Entry 9K9T (electron microscopy, 2.96 A resolution); this record covers chains A and E of the 5 polymer chains in the assembly.

# Chain A
Protein: DNA polymerase
Organism: Monkeypox virus
Notes: EC 2.7.7.7
Reference sequence: A0A7H0DN44 (DPOL_MONPV); residues 1-1006 here = UniProt positions 1-1006
Amino-acid sequence (1031 residues; each row starts with the number of its first residue; numbers below 1 keep their minus sign (Met-24 is residue -24)):
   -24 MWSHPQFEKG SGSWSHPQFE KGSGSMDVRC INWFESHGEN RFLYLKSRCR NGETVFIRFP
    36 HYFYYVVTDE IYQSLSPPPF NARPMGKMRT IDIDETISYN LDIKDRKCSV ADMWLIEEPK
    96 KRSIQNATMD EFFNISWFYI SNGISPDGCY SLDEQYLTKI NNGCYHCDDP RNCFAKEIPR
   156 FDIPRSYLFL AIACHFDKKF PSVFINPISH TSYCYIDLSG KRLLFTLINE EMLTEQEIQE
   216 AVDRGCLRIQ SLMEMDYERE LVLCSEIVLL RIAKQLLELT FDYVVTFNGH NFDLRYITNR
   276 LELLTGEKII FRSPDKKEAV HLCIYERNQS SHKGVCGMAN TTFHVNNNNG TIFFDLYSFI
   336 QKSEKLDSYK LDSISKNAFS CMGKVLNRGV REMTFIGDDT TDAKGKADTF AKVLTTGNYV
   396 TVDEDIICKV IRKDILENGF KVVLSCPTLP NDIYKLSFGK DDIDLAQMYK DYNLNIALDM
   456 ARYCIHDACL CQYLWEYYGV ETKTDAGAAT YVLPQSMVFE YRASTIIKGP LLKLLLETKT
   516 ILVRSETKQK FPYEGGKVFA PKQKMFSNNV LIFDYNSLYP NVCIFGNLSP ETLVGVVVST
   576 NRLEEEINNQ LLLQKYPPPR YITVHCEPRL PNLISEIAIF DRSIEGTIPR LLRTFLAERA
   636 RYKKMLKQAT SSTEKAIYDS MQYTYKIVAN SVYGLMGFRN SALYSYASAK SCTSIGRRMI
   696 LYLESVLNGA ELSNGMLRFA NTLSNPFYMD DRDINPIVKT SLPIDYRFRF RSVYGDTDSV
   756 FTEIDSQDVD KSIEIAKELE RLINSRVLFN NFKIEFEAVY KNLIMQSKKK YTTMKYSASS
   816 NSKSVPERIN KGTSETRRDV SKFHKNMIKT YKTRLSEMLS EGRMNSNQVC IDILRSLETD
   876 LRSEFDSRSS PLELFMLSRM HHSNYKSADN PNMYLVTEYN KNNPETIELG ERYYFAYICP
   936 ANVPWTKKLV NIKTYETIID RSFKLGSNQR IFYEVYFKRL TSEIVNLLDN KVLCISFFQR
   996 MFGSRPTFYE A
Not modelled in the structure: -24 to 0, 305-314, 528-531, 1005-1006
Sequence notes: initiating methionine (-24); expression tag (-23 to 0); conflict Phe108 (Leu in A0A7H0DN44); engineered mutation Ala166 (Asp in A0A7H0DN44), Ala168 (Glu in A0A7H0DN44)

# Chain E
Molecule: 38-nt DNA strand
Sequence (38 nucleotides; numbered 2 to 39; the number before each row is that of its first residue):
     2 CTGCACGAAT TAAGCAATTC GTAATCATGG TCATAGCT
Not modelled in the structure: 2-18, 39

# Chain A / chain E interface
Residue-residue contacts (10; chain A residue first):
  Lys804(A) - DT19(E)  phosphate contact
  Lys804(A) - DT20(E)  salt bridge to the phosphate
  Arg832(A) - DC21(E)  sugar contact
  Asn946(A) - DA24(E)  phosphate contact
  Ile947(A) - DT23(E)  phosphate contact
  Ile947(A) - DA24(E)  phosphate contact
  Lys948(A) - DT23(E)  sugar contact
  Lys948(A) - DA24(E)  salt bridge to the phosphate
  Arg974(A) - DC21(E)  hydrogen bond to the phosphate
  Arg974(A) - DG22(E)  salt bridge to the phosphate
Interface residues without a listed pair, chain A (8 interface residues in all): Lys805, Tyr1004

# In short
The interface between chain A and chain E involves 8 residues on one side and 6 on the other, with 1 hydrogen
bond and 3 salt bridges. Among the polar pairs are Arg974(A)-DC21(E), Lys804(A)-DT20(E) and Lys948(A)-DA24(E).
Chain A is DNA polymerase (Monkeypox virus) and chain E is a 38-nt DNA strand; the structure, MPXV DNA
polymerase in complex with CDV, was determined by electron microscopy together with 9K9R, 9K9S, 9K9V and 9K9U
from the same study.
